Entry 7LYB (electron microscopy, 3.28 A resolution); this record covers chains J and C of the 13 polymer chains in the assembly.

# Chain J
Molecule: 147-nt DNA strand
From: Homo sapiens
Sequence (147 nucleotides; row label = number of the first residue in the row; numbers below 1 keep their minus sign (DA-73 is residue -73)):
   -73 ATCGGATGTA TATATCTGAC ACGTGCCTGG AGACTAGGGA GTAATCCCCT TGGCGGTTAA
   -13 AACGCGGGGG ACAGCGCGTA CGTGCGTTTA AGCGGTGCTA GAGCTGTCTA CGACCAATTG
    47 AGCGGCCTCG GCACCGGGAT TCTCGAT
Disordered / not traced: -73

# Chain C
Protein: Histone H2A type 1-B/E
From: Homo sapiens
Reference sequence: P04908 (H2A1B_HUMAN); residues 12-129 here correspond to UniProt positions 13-130 (UniProt number = residue number + 1)
Sequence (119 residues; each row starts with the number of its first residue):
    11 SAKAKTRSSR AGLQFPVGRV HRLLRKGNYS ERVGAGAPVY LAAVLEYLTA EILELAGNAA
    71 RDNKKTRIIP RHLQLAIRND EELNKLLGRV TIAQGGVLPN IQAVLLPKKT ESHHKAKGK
Disordered / not traced: 120-129
Sequence notes: expression tag (11)
Swiss-Prot annotation at these positions:
  - modified residue: Lys13 (N6-(beta-hydroxybutyryl)lysine), Lys36 (N6-(2-hydroxyisobutyryl)lysine), Lys74 (N6-(2-hydroxyisobutyryl)lysine), Lys75 (N6-(2-hydroxyisobutyryl)lysine), Lys95 (N6-(2-hydroxyisobutyryl)lysine), Gln104 (N5-methylglutamine), Lys118 (N6-(2-hydroxyisobutyryl)lysine), Lys119 (N6-crotonyllysine), Thr120 (Phosphothreonine), Lys125 (N6-crotonyllysine)
  - cross-link (Glycyl lysine isopeptide (Lys-Gly)): Lys13 (interchain with G-Cter in ubiquitin), Lys15 (interchain with G-Cter in ubiquitin), Lys119 (interchain with G-Cter in ubiquitin)
What the authors report for this chain:
  - mutagenesis - E61A, D90A, E92A: decreased catalytic activity
  - mutagenesis - E61A/D90A/E92A: abolished catalytic activity
  - post-translational modification sites: Lys125, Lys127, Lys129

# Chain J / chain C interface
Pairs across the interface (12; chain J residue first):
  DG38(J) with Arg42(C), hydrogen bond to the sugar; Val43(C), sugar contact; Gly44(C), phosphate contact; Ala45(C), hydrogen bond to the phosphate
  DA39(J) with Arg42(C), phosphate contact; Val43(C), hydrogen bond to the phosphate
  DC49(J) with Arg29(C), salt bridge to the phosphate
  DG57(J) with Thr76(C), sugar contact; Arg77(C), sugar contact
  DC58(J) with Thr76(C), hydrogen bond to the phosphate; Arg77(C), hydrogen bond to the phosphate
  DA59(J) with Lys75(C), salt bridge to the phosphate
Other interface residues (no listed pair), chain J (7 interface residues in all): DG48
Other interface residues (no listed pair), chain C (9 interface residues in all): Glu41

# Summary
The interface between chain J and chain C involves 7 residues on one side and 9 on the other; the contacts
include 5 hydrogen bonds and 2 salt bridges. Among the polar pairs are DG38(J)-Arg42(C), DG38(J)-Ala45(C) and
DA39(J)-Val43(C). From the paper: E61A, D90A and E92A of chain C reduce catalytic activity; modification sites
Lys125(C), Lys127(C) and Lys129(C).
Here chain J is a 147-nt DNA strand and chain C is Histone H2A type 1-B/E, both from Homo sapiens. Entry 7LYB
(Cryo-EM structure of the human nucleosome core particle in complex with BRCA1-BARD1-UbcH5c) was determined by
electron microscopy (same publication as 7LYA).
